8BRD - chains E and G of the 7 polymer chains in the assembly; structure by electron microscopy, 2.48 A resolution.

# Chain E
Name: Chemotaxis protein PomA
Organism: Vibrio alginolyticus
UniProt: O06873 (POMA_VIBAL); residues 3-252 here = UniProt positions 3-252
Chain sequence (250 residues; each row starts with the number of its first residue):
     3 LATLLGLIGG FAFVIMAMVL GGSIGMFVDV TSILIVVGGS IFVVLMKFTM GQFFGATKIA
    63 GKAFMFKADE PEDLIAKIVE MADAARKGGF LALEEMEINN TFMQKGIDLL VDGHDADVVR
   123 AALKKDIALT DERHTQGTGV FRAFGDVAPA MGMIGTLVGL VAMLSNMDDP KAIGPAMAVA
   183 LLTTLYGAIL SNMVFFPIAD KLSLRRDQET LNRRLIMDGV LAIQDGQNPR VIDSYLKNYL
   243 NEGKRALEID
Unresolved in the structure: 3-19
Ion coordination: Na+: Gly154, Thr158, Ala182, Thr185, Thr186
From the paper describing this entry:
  - Na+ coordination: Gly154, Thr158, Ala182, Thr185, Thr186

# Chain G
Name: Flagellar motor protein, VaPomB
Organism: Vibrio alginolyticus
Chain sequence (51 residues; row label = number of the first residue in the row):
    11 PPPGLPLWMG TFADLMSLLM CFFVLLLSFS EMDVLKFKQI AGSMKFAFGV Q
Ion coordination: Na+: Asp24 (shared with 1 residue of chain B)
From the paper describing this entry:
  - Na+ coordination: Asp24
  - conformationally variable residues (side-chain flip): Asp24 (from molecular simulation)

# Chain E / chain G interface
Contacting residue pairs - 21 pairs, chain E then chain G:
  Gly27(E) with Phe58(G); Gly59(G)
  Met28(E) with Phe58(G); Val60(G), hydrophobic
  Met155(E) with Trp18(G), hydrophobic
  Leu166(E) with Phe33(G), hydrophobic
  Pro172(E) with Gln49(G); Ile50(G), hydrophobic; Ser53(G), hydrogen bond (backbone-side chain)
  Lys173(E) with Ser53(G)
  Ile175(E) with Ile50(G), hydrophobic; Met54(G)
  Gly176(E) with Ser53(G), hydrogen bond (backbone-side chain); Met54(G); Ala57(G)
  Pro177(E) with Ser53(G); Ala57(G)
  Met179(E) with Met54(G), hydrophobic
  Ala180(E) with Ala57(G); Phe58(G), hydrophobic
  Leu184(E) with Phe58(G), hydrophobic
Interface residues without a listed pair, chain E (16 interface residues in all): Val30, Asp31, Leu159, Leu183
Interface residues without a listed pair, chain G (11 interface residues in all): Phe22
The authors on this interface:
  - interface residues, chain G: Ile50(G)

# Summary
The interface between chain E and chain G involves 16 residues on one side and 11 on the other, with 2
hydrogen bonds. Polar pairs include Pro172(E)-Ser53(G) and Gly176(E)-Ser53(G). The Na+ site is built by
Gly154(E), Thr158(E), Ala182(E), Thr185(E) and Thr186(E). From the paper: the interface residue Ile50(G); Na+
coordination by Gly154(E), Thr158(E) and Asp24(G) among others.
Here chain E is Chemotaxis protein PomA and chain G is Flagellar motor protein, VaPomB, both from Vibrio
alginolyticus. Entry 8BRD (Mechanisms of ion selectivity and rotor coupling in the bacterial flagellar
sodium-driven stator unit) was determined by electron microscopy (same publication as 8BRI).
